Entry 2CND (X-ray diffraction, 2.50 A resolution); this record covers chain A.

Chain A:
Protein: NADH-dependent nitrate reductase
Source organism: Zea mays
Notes: EC 1.6.6.1
Reference sequence: P17571 (NIA1_MAIZE); residues 1-270 here correspond to UniProt positions 352-621 (UniProt number = residue number + 351)
Amino-acid sequence (270 residues; numbered 1 to 270; the number before each row is that of its first residue):
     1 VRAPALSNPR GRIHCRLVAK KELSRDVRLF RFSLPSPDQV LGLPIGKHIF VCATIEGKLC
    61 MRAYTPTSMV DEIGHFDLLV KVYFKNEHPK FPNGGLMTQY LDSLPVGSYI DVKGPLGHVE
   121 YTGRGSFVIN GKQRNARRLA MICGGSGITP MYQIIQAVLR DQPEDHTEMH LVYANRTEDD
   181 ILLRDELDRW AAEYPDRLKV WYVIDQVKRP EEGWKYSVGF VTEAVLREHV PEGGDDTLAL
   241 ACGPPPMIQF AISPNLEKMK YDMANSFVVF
Not modelled in the structure: 1-10
Differences from the reference sequence: conflict Gly11 (Glu362 in P17571), Arg12 (Lys363 in P17571), Ala19 (Gly370 in P17571), Thr54 (Ser405 in P17571), Asn135 (His486 in P17571), Arg137 (Ser488 in P17571)
Swiss-Prot annotation at these positions:
  - binding site (FAD): Arg62 to Thr65, Leu79 to Lys81, Phe84, Leu96 to Thr98, Ser146, Thr149
  - site: Cys242 (Necessary for efficient electron Transfer)

Summary:
Curated annotation (UniProt) lists 13 FAD-binding residues.
Chain A is NADH-dependent nitrate reductase (Zea mays); the structure, Structural studies on corn nitrate
reductase: refined structure of the cytochrome B reductase fragment at 2.5 ..., was determined by X-ray
diffraction (same publication as 1CNE and 1CNF).
